PDB entry 6CAO | X-ray diffraction, 3.45 A resolution | chains A and M of the 23 polymer chains in the assembly

# Chain A
Molecule: 16S Ribosomal RNA rRNA
Organism: Thermus thermophilus (strain HB8 / ATCC 27634 / DSM 579)
Sequence (1522 nucleotides; each row starts with the number of its first residue; note: 42 numbers in that range are skipped by the numbering (no residue carries them; nothing is unmodelled there); a row labelled like 190A-190L holds insertion residues (190A, then the next letters in order); numbering starts at 0):
     0 UUUGUUGGAG AGUUUGAUCC UGGCUCAGGG UGAACGCUGG CGGCGUGCCU AAGACAUGCA
    60 AGUCGUGCGG G
    73 CCGCGGGGUU UU
    88 ACUCCG
    95 UGGUC
   101 AGCGGCGGAC GGGUGAGUAA CGCGUGGGU
  129A G
   130 ACCUACCCGG AAGAGGGGGA CAACCCGGGG AAACUCGGGC UAAUCCCCCA UGUGGACCCG
   190 C
190A-190L CCCUUGGGGUGU
   191 GUCCAAAGGG CUUU
   216 GCCCGCUUCC GGAUGGGCCC GCGUCCCAUC AGCUAGUUGG UGGGGUAAUG GCCCACCAAG
   276 GCGACGACGG GUAGCCGGUC UGAGAGGAUG GCCGGCCACA GGGGCACUGA GACACGGGCC
   336 CCACUCCUAC GGGAGGCAGC AGUUAGGAAU CUUCCGCAAU GGGCGCAAGC CUGACGGAGC
   396 GACGCCGCUU GGAGGAAGAA GCCCUUCGGG GUGUAAACUC CUGAA
   442 CCCGGGACGA AACCCCCGAC GA
   474 GGGGACUGAC GGUACCGGG
   494 GUAAUAGCGC CGGCCAACUC CGUGCCAGCA GCCXCGGUAA UACGGAGGGC GCGAGCGUUA
   554 CCCGGAUUCA CUGGGCGUAA AGGGCGUGUA GGCGGCCUGG GGCGUCCCAU GUGAAAGACC
   614 ACGGCUCAAC CGUGGGGGAG CGUGGGAUAC GCUCAGGCUA GACGGUGGGA GAGGGUGGUG
   674 GAAUUCCCGG AGUAGCGGUG AAAUGCGCAG AUACCGGGAG GAACGCCGAU GGCGAAGGCA
   734 GCCACCUGGU CCACCCGUGA CGCUGAGGCG CGAAAGCGUG GGGAGCAAAC CGGAUUAGAU
   794 ACCCGGGUAG UCCACGCCCU AAACGAUGCG CGCUAGGUCU CUGGGUCU
   848 CCUGGGGGCC GAAGCUAACG CGUUAAGCGC GCCGCCUGGG GAGUACGGCC GCAAGGCUGA
   908 AACUCAAAGG AAUUGACGGG GGCCCGCACA AGCGGUGGAG CAUGUGGUUU AAUUCGAAGX
   968 AACGCGAAGA ACCUUACCAG GCCUUGACAU GCUAGG
 1003A G
  1004 AACCCGGGUG AAAGCCUGGG GUGCCCC
1030A-1030D GCGA
  1031 GGGGAGCCCU AGCACAGGUG CUGCAUGGCC GUCGUCAGCU CGUGCCGUGA GGUGUUGGGU
  1091 UAAGUCCCGC AACGAGCGCA ACCCCCGCCG UUAGUUGCCA GCGGUUCGGC CGGGCACUCU
  1151 AACGGGACUG CCCGCGAAA
  1171 GCGGGAGGAA GGAGGGGACG ACGUCUGGUC AGCAUGGCCC UUACGGCCUG GGCGACACAC
  1231 GUGCUACAAU GCCCACUACA AAGCGAUGCC ACCCGGCAAC GGGGAGCUAA UCGCAAAAAG
  1291 GUGGGCCCAG UUCGGAUUGG GGUCUGCAAC CCGACCCCAU GAAGCCGGAA UCGCUAGUAA
  1351 UCGCGGAUCA G
 1361A C
  1362 CAUGCCGCGG UGAAUACGUU CCCGGGCCUU GUACACACXG CCXGUXACGC CAUGGGAGCG
  1422 GGCUCUACCC GAAGUCGCCG GG
  1446 AGCCUACGGG
  1459 CAGGCGCCGA GGGUAGGGCC CGUGACUGGG GCGAAGUCGU AACAAGGUAG CUGUACCGGA
  1519 AGGUGCGGCU GGAUCACCUC CUUUCU
Not modelled in the structure: 0-4, 1534-1538
Modified residues: PSU (pseudouridine-5'-monophosphate) at position 516, G7M (N7-methyl-guanosine-5'-monophosphate) at position 527, M2G (N2-dimethylguanosine-5'-monophosphate) at position 966, 5MC (5-methylcytidine-5'-monophosphate) at position 967, 2MG (2N-methylguanosine-5'-monophosphate) at position 1207, 5MC (5-methylcytidine-5'-monophosphate) at position 1400, 4OC (4n,o2'-methylcytidine-5'-monophosphate) at position 1402, 5MC (5-methylcytidine-5'-monophosphate) at position 1404, 5MC (5-methylcytidine-5'-monophosphate) at position 1407, UR3 (3-methyluridine-5'-monophoshate) at position 1498, MA6 (6N-dimethyladenosine-5'-monophoshate) at position 1518, MA6 (6N-dimethyladenosine-5'-monophoshate) at position 1519, PSU (pseudouridine-5'-monophosphate) at position 1540, PSU (pseudouridine-5'-monophosphate) at position 1541
Covalently attached groups: paromomycin (PAR) linked to G1405
Bound ions: Mg2+ site 1 near U5 (its only coordinating residue here); Mg2+ site 2: G11, U12; Mg2+ site 3 near G21 (its only coordinating residue here); Mg2+ site 4 near C48 (its only coordinating residue here); Mg2+ site 5 near A53 (its only coordinating residue here); Mg2+ site 6: G61, U62; Mg2+ site 7: G69, U98; Mg2+ site 8: G107, G326; Mg2+ site 9: A109, G331; Mg2+ site 10 near G113 (its only coordinating residue here); Mg2+ site 11 near G117 (its only coordinating residue here); Mg2+ site 12: C121, G124, U125; 83 more Mg2+ sites not listed; 13 more K+ sites not listed
Ligand contacts:
  - paromomycin (PAR), molecule 1: G31, C47, C48, A50, A51, G52, A53, G113, U114, G115, A353, C355, A356, U358, U359, A360, G361, U365, C366
  - paromomycin (PAR), molecule 2: G567, G568, C569, G570, G575, G821, C822, C862, U863, G874, C875, C879
  - paromomycin (PAR), molecule 3: G610, A611, C613, A614, C615, A622, C623, C624, G625, U626
  - paromomycin (PAR), molecule 4: G661, G662, A663, G664, A665, G666, G667, U740, G741, G742, U743
  - paromomycin (PAR), molecule 5: U669, G670, G671, U672, G673, G714, A715, A716, C717, C805, C806, A807
  - paromomycin (PAR), molecule 6: 5MC_1404, U1406, 5MC_1407, A1408, C1409, G1489, C1490, G1491, A1492, A1493, G1494, U1495, C1496
Reported in the primary citation:
  - conformationally variable residues (side-chain flip): C1397

# Chain M
Name: 30S ribosomal protein S13
Organism: Thermus thermophilus (strain HB8 / ATCC 27634 / DSM 579)
UniProtKB: P62655 (RS13_THET2); residue numbers follow UniProt; this construct covers 2-119
Sequence (118 residues; row label = number of the first residue in the row):
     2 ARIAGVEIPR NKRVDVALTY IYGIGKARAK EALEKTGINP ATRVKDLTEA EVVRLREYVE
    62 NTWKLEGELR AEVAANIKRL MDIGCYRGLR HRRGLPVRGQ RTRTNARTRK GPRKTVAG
Bound ions: Mg2+: Thr20, Ile22, Ile25 (shared with U1330(A) of chain A)

# How chain A and chain M interact
Pairs across the interface (89):
  G947(A) with Arg108(M), phosphate contact; Thr109(M), phosphate contact; Arg114(M), salt bridge to the phosphate
  C948(A) with Asn106(M), base contact; Ala107(M), phosphate contact; Arg108(M), hydrogen bond to the phosphate; Thr109(M), hydrogen bond to the phosphate
  A949(A) with Gln101(M), phosphate contact; Asn106(M), hydrogen bond to the phosphate
  U950(A) with Arg102(M), salt bridge to the phosphate; Thr105(M), hydrogen bond to the base; Asn106(M), base contact
  G951(A) with Arg102(M), salt bridge to the phosphate; Thr105(M), base contact
  U952(A) with Arg104(M), salt bridge to the phosphate; Thr105(M), base contact
  G953(A) with Arg104(M), salt bridge to the phosphate
  G954(A) with Arg104(M), base contact
  A1225(A) with Arg102(M), phosphate contact; Thr103(M), hydrogen bond to the phosphate; Arg104(M), phosphate contact
  C1226(A) with Arg91(M), salt bridge to the phosphate; Leu96(M), phosphate contact; Thr103(M), hydrogen bond to the sugar; Arg104(M), base contact; Lys111(M), hydrogen bond to the sugar
  A1227(A) with Leu96(M), phosphate contact; Lys111(M), salt bridge to the phosphate; Lys115(M), hydrogen bond to the sugar; Val117(M), base contact
  C1228(A) with Arg104(M), hydrogen bond to the base; Arg108(M), salt bridge to the phosphate; Lys111(M), salt bridge to the phosphate; Pro113(M), phosphate contact; Lys115(M), salt bridge to the phosphate; Thr116(M), phosphate contact; Val117(M), hydrogen bond to the sugar
  A1229(A) with Arg104(M), base contact; Arg114(M), salt bridge to the phosphate; Thr116(M), hydrogen bond to the phosphate
  C1230(A) with Thr105(M), base contact
  G1295(A) with Arg14(M), hydrogen bond to the sugar
  C1296(A) with Arg14(M), sugar contact
  C1297(A) with Arg44(M), salt bridge to the phosphate
  U1301(A) with Tyr21(M), hydrogen bond to the phosphate
  U1302(A) with Lys13(M), salt bridge to the phosphate; Arg14(M), base contact; Val17(M), phosphate contact; Tyr21(M), phosphate contact
  A1306(A) with Thr109(M), sugar contact
  U1307(A) with Gln101(M), hydrogen bond to the phosphate; Thr109(M), sugar contact; Arg110(M), phosphate contact
  U1308(A) with His92(M), hydrogen bond to the phosphate; Pro97(M), phosphate contact; Val98(M), hydrogen bond to the phosphate; Arg99(M), salt bridge to the phosphate; Gln101(M), hydrogen bond to the phosphate; Arg110(M), salt bridge to the phosphate
  G1309(A) with Val74(M), sugar contact; Asn77(M), hydrogen bond to the sugar; Ile78(M), sugar contact; Leu81(M), phosphate contact; Arg88(M), salt bridge to the phosphate; His92(M), salt bridge to the phosphate; Val98(M), phosphate contact; Arg99(M), salt bridge to the phosphate
  G1310(A) with Asn77(M), sugar contact; Arg80(M), salt bridge to the phosphate; Arg88(M), salt bridge to the phosphate
  C1320(A) with Tyr87(M), sugar contact
  C1321(A) with Tyr87(M), sugar contact
  G1323(A) with Gly100(M), phosphate contact
  C1328(A) with Ala28(M), phosphate contact; Arg29(M), hydrogen bond to the sugar
  A1329(A) with Tyr23(M), phosphate contact; Gly24(M), phosphate contact; Ile25(M), phosphate contact; Gly26(M), hydrogen bond to the phosphate; Lys27(M), phosphate contact; Ala28(M), phosphate contact; Arg29(M), hydrogen bond to the phosphate; Leu70(M), sugar contact
  U1330(A) with Ile22(M), phosphate contact; Tyr23(M), phosphate contact; Gly24(M), phosphate contact; Ile25(M), hydrogen bond to the phosphate; Gly26(M), phosphate contact
  A1332(A) with Thr109(M), base contact
Other interface residues (no listed pair), chain A (35 interface residues in all): A946, G1224, C1322, G1331
Other interface residues (no listed pair), chain M (46 interface residues in all): Thr20, Ala118

# Overview
35 residues of chain A and 46 residues of chain M are in contact; the contacts include 22 hydrogen bonds and
20 salt bridges. Polar contacts include U950(A)-Thr105(M), C1228(A)-Arg104(M) and C1226(A)-Thr103(M). Ligands
of chain A: 5 copies of paromomycin. Covalently linked paromomycin: at G1405(A). From the paper:
conformational variability at C1397(A).
Here chain A is 16S Ribosomal RNA rRNA and chain M is 30S ribosomal protein S13, both from Thermus
thermophilus (strain HB8 / ATCC 27634 / DSM 579). Entry 6CAO (Structure of the ribosomal decoding complex at
ambient temperature) was determined by X-ray diffraction.
